4NBH - chains C and E of the 6 polymer chains in the assembly; structure by X-ray diffraction, 2.15 A resolution.

== Chain C ==
Name: Terminal oxygenase component of carbazole
Notes: EC 1.14.12.22
Reference sequence: Q84II6 (Q84II6_JANS3); residue numbers follow UniProt; this construct covers 1-384
Chain sequence (392 residues; numbered 1 to 392; the number before each row is that of its first residue):
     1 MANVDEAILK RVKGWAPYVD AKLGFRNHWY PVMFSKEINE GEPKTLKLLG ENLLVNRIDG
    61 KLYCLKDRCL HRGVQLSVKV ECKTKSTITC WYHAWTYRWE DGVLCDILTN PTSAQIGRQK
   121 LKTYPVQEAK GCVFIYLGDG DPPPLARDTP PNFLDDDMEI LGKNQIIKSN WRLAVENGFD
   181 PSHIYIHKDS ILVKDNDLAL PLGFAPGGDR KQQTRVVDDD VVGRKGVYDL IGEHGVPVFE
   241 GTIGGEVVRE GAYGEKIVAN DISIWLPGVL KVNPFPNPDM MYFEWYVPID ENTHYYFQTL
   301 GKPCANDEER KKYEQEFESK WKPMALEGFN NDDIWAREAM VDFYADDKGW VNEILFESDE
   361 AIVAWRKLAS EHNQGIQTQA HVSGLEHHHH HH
Not modelled in the structure: 1, 390-392
Differences from the reference sequence: engineered mutation Tyr282 (Gln in Q84II6); expression tag (385-392)
Ion coordination: 2Fe-2S cluster Fe: Cys69, His71, Cys90, His93; Fe2+: His183, His187, Asp333
Ligand contacts:
  - 9H-carbazole (9CA): Gly178, His183, Ile184, Leu200, Ala259, Ile262, Leu270, Val272, Phe275, Tyr282, Glu284, Phe329, Asn330
  - 2Fe-2S cluster (FES): Cys69, His71, Arg72, Val74, Cys90, Tyr92, His93, Ala94, Trp95
What the authors report for this chain:
  - binding site for 9H-carbazole: Gly178
  - mutagenesis - Q282Y: decreased catalytic activity on 9H-carbazole

== Chain E ==
Name: Ferredoxin CarAc
From: Pseudomonas resinovorans
Notes: EC 1.14.12.22
Reference sequence: Q8GI16 (CARAC_PSERE); residues 1-107 here = UniProt positions 1-107
Chain sequence (115 residues; numbered 1 to 115; the number before each row is that of its first residue):
     1 MNQIWLKVCA ASDMQPGTIR RVNRVGAAPL AVYRVGDQFY ATEDTCTHGI ASLSEGTLDG
    61 DVIECPFHGG AFNVCTGMPA SSPCTVPLGV FEVEVKEGEV YVAGEKKLEH HHHHH
Not modelled in the structure: 1-2, 115
Differences from the reference sequence: expression tag (108-115)
Curated features (UniProtKB/Swiss-Prot):
  - binding site ([2Fe-2S] cluster): Cys46, His48, Cys65, His68
Ion coordination: 2Fe-2S cluster Fe: Cys46, His48, Cys65, His68
Ligand contacts: 2Fe-2S cluster (FES): Cys46, His48, Gly49, Ile50, Ala51, Cys65, Phe67, His68, Gly69, Gly70, Pro83, Cys84

== Chain C / chain E interface ==
Residue-residue contacts (16):
  Gln115(C) with Gly49(E)
  Arg118(C) with Glu43(E), salt bridge; Thr47(E); Val86(E); Pro87(E), hydrogen bond (side chain-backbone)
  Gln119(C) with Thr47(E), hydrogen bond (side chain-backbone); Val86(E)
  Leu385(C) with Ser82(E)
  Glu386(C) with Ser82(E)
  His387(C) with Ala80(E), hydrogen bond (side chain-backbone); Ser81(E); Ser82(E), hydrogen bond (backbone-side chain)
  His388(C) with Ser81(E)
  His389(C) with Val62(E); Ala80(E); Ser81(E), hydrogen bond (backbone-side chain)
Also at the interface, not in a pair above, chain E (10 interface residues in all): His48

== Overview ==
8 residues of chain C and 10 residues of chain E are in contact; the contacts include 5 hydrogen bonds and 1
salt bridge. Polar pairs include Arg118(C)-Glu43(E), Arg118(C)-Pro87(E) and Gln119(C)-Thr47(E). From the
paper: a binding site for 9H-carbazole at Gly178(C); Q282Y of chain C reduces catalytic activity on
9H-carbazole.
Chain C is Terminal oxygenase component of carbazole and chain E is Ferredoxin CarAc (Pseudomonas
resinovorans); the structure, Carbazole-bound Oxygenase with Gln282 replaced by Tyr and ferredoxin complex of
carbazole 1,9a-dioxygenase, was determined by X-ray diffraction together with 4NB8, 4NB9, 4NBA, 4NBB, 4NBC,
4NBD and 3 further entries from the same study.
